3QYX - chains A and D of the 5 polymer chains in the assembly; structure by X-ray diffraction, 3.75 A resolution.

[Chain A (and D)]
Molecule: ESX-1 secretion-associated regulator EspR
Source organism: Mycobacterium tuberculosis
Notes: chain D of this document is another copy of the same molecule, construct and numbering; everything in this record applies to it too
Reference sequence: P96228 (ESPR_MYCTU); residues 3-133 here correspond to UniProt positions 2-132 (UniProt number = residue number - 1)
Chain sequence (133 residues; row label = number of the first residue in the row):
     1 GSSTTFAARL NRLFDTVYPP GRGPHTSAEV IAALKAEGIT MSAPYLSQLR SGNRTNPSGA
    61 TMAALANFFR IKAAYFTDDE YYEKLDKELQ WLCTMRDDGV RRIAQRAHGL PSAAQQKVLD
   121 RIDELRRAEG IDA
Unresolved in the structure: 1-2 (chain D: 1-2, 132-133)
Construct notes: expression tag (1-2)

[Interface between chain A and chain D]
Pairs across the interface (54; chain A residue first):
  Val17(A) with Pro20(D), hydrophobic
  Pro19(A) with Arg70(D)
  Pro20(A) with Glu88(D)
  His25(A) with Arg70(D)
  Ala36(A) with Glu37(D)
  Phe68(A) with Arg70(D), hydrogen bond (backbone-side chain)
  Arg70(A) with Pro19(D); His25(D); Phe68(D), hydrogen bond (side chain-backbone); Arg70(D)
  Ile71(A) with Pro20(D)
  Glu88(A) with Gly21(D)
  Trp91(A) with Met95(D), hydrophobic; Arg101(D)
  Leu92(A) with Pro20(D), hydrophobic
  Thr94(A) with His108(D)
  Met95(A) with Trp91(D); Leu92(D), hydrophobic; Met95(D), hydrophobic
  Asp97(A) with His108(D); Gln115(D)
  Gly99(A) with Gln115(D)
  Val100(A) with Ala104(D)
  Arg101(A) with Glu88(D), salt bridge; Trp91(D)
  Arg102(A) with Gln115(D); Gln116(D); Leu119(D)
  Ile103(A) with Ala107(D), hydrophobic; Leu119(D), hydrophobic
  Ala104(A) with Val100(D), hydrophobic
  Gln105(A) with Trp91(D)
  Arg106(A) with Ile122(D); Arg126(D), hydrogen bond (backbone-side chain)
  Pro111(A) with Glu129(D)
  Ala114(A) with Leu125(D); Glu129(D)
  Gln115(A) with Gly99(D)
  Val118(A) with Ile122(D), hydrophobic; Leu125(D), hydrophobic
  Arg121(A) with Lys117(D)
  Ile122(A) with Arg106(D); Val118(D), hydrophobic
  Asp123(A) with Arg106(D), salt bridge
  Leu125(A) with Ala114(D); Lys117(D); Val118(D), hydrophobic
  Arg126(A) with Arg106(D), hydrogen bond (side chain-backbone); Leu110(D)
  Glu129(A) with Pro111(D); Ala114(D)
  Ile131(A) with Gly109(D); Leu110(D), hydrophobic
  Asp132(A) with Arg106(D), salt bridge
Interface residues without a listed pair, chain A (43 interface residues in all): Gly21, Arg22, Phe69, Leu85, Cys93, Ala107, Leu110, Lys117, Leu119
Interface residues without a listed pair, chain D (39 interface residues in all): Val17, Phe69, Leu85, Arg96, Arg102, Ile103, Gln105, Arg121

[Overview]
The interface between chain A and chain D involves 43 residues on one side and 39 on the other, with 4
hydrogen bonds and 3 salt bridges. Polar pairs include Arg101(A)-Glu88(D), Asp123(A)-Arg106(D) and
Asp132(A)-Arg106(D).
Chain A and chain D are both ESX-1 secretion-associated regulator EspR (Mycobacterium tuberculosis); the
structure, Crystal structure of Mycobacterium tuberculosis EspR in complex with a small DNA fragment, was
determined by X-ray diffraction, deposited together with 3QWG.
